PDB entry 3PGC | X-ray diffraction, 2.66 A resolution | chains A and B of the 3 polymer chains in the assembly

Chain A:
Molecule: HLA class II histocompatibility antigen, DR alpha chain
Organism: Homo sapiens
UniProt: P01903 (DRA_HUMAN); residues 1-192 here correspond to UniProt positions 26-217 (UniProt number = residue number + 25)
Amino-acid sequence (193 residues; each row starts with the number of its first residue; numbering starts at 0):
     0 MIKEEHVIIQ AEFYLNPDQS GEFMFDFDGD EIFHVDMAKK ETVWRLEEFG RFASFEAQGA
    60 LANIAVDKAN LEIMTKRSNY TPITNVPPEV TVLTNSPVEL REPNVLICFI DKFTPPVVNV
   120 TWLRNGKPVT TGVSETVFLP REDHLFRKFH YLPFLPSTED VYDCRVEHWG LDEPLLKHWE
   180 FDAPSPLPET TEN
Disordered / not traced: 0-3, 181-192
Sequence notes: expression tag (0)
UniProt features mapped onto this chain:
  - region: Glu-179 to Glu-191 (Connecting peptide)
  - site: Gln-9 (Self- and pathogen-derived peptide antigen), Gly-49 (Self-peptide antigen), Phe-51 (Self- and pathogen-derived peptide antigen), Ala-52 (Self-peptide antigen), Ser-53 (Self- and pathogen-derived peptide antigen), Glu-55 (Pathogen-derived peptide antigen), Asn-62 (Self- and pathogen-derived peptide antigen), Asn-69 (Pathogen-derived peptide antigen), Arg-76 (Self- and pathogen-derived peptide antigen)
  - glycosylation (N-linked (GlcNAc...) asparagine): Asn-78, Asn-118
Cystine bridges: Cys-107/Cys-163

Chain B:
Molecule: HLA class II histocompatibility antigen, DRB1-1 beta chain
Organism: Homo sapiens
UniProt: P04229 (2B11_HUMAN); residues 1-198 here correspond to UniProt positions 30-227 (UniProt number = residue number + 29)
Amino-acid sequence (199 residues; each row starts with the number of its first residue; numbering starts at 0):
     0 MGDTRPRFLW QLKFECHFFN GTERVRLLER CIYNQEESVR FDSDVGEYRA VTELGRPDAE
    60 YWNSQKDLLE QRRAAVDTYC RHNYGVGESF TVQRRVEPKV TVYPSKTQPL QHHNLLVCSV
   120 SGFYPGSIEV RWFRNGQEEK AGVVSTGLIQ NGDWTFQTLV MLETVPRSGE VYTCQVEHPS
   180 VTSPLTVEWR ARSESAQSK
Disordered / not traced: 0, 105-112, 193-198
Sequence notes: expression tag (0)
Cystine bridges: Cys-15/Cys-79, Cys-117/Cys-173

Chain A / chain B interface:
Pairs across the interface (109):
  Glu-4(A) with His-16(B), salt bridge; Phe-17(B); Phe-18(B)
  His-5(A) with Cys-15(B); His-16(B); Phe-17(B), hydrogen bond (backbone-backbone); Val-91(B)
  Val-6(A) with Cys-15(B); His-16(B)
  Ile-7(A) with Phe-13(B); Glu-14(B); Cys-15(B), hydrogen bond (backbone-backbone); Phe-17(B), hydrophobic
  Ile-8(A) with Phe-13(B); Glu-14(B)
  Gln-9(A) with Leu-11(B); Lys-12(B); Phe-13(B), hydrogen bond (backbone-backbone); Tyr-78(B), hydrogen bond
  Ala-10(A) with Leu-11(B)
  Glu-11(A) with Gln-10(B); Leu-11(B), hydrogen bond (backbone-backbone)
  Phe-12(A) with Trp-9(B); Gln-10(B)
  Tyr-13(A) with Phe-7(B); Leu-8(B); Trp-9(B), hydrogen bond (backbone-backbone)
  Leu-14(A) with Arg-6(B); Phe-7(B); Leu-8(B), hydrophobic
  Asn-15(A) with Arg-6(B); Phe-7(B), hydrogen bond (backbone-backbone)
  Pro-16(A) with Pro-5(B); Arg-6(B)
  Asp-17(A) with Arg-6(B), salt bridge
  Phe-24(A) with Asn-82(B)
  Phe-26(A) with Thr-90(B); Val-91(B), hydrophobic; Tyr-123(B); Trp-153(B), hydrophobic
  Asp-27(A) with Gln-149(B), hydrogen bond (backbone-side chain)
  Gly-28(A) with Gln-149(B)
  Asp-29(A) with Tyr-123(B); Gln-149(B), hydrogen bond; Gly-151(B); Trp-153(B), hydrogen bond (side chain-backbone)
  Glu-30(A) with Trp-153(B), hydrogen bond (backbone-side chain)
  Arg-44(A) with Gly-151(B), hydrogen bond (side chain-backbone); Asp-152(B); Trp-153(B)
  Leu-45(A) with Arg-93(B)
  Phe-48(A) with Phe-89(B), hydrophobic; Trp-153(B)
  Phe-51(A) with Phe-89(B), hydrophobic
  Asp-66(A) with Trp-9(B); Leu-11(B)
  Asn-69(A) with Trp-9(B)
  Leu-70(A) with Phe-7(B); Leu-8(B); Trp-9(B)
  Met-73(A) with Trp-9(B), hydrophobic; Tyr-32(B), hydrophobic; Leu-53(B), hydrophobic
  Thr-74(A) with Phe-7(B); Tyr-32(B)
  Arg-76(A) with Leu-53(B), hydrogen bond (side chain-backbone); Asp-57(B), salt bridge
  Ser-77(A) with Tyr-32(B), hydrogen bond
  Tyr-79(A) with Phe-7(B)
  Thr-80(A) with Phe-7(B); Tyr-32(B), hydrogen bond (backbone-side chain); Asn-33(B), hydrogen bond (backbone-side chain)
  Pro-81(A) with Arg-6(B); Phe-7(B), hydrophobic; Asn-33(B)
  Ile-82(A) with Arg-6(B), hydrogen bond (backbone-backbone); Leu-8(B), hydrophobic; Asn-33(B)
  Val-85(A) with Gln-34(B)
  Leu-92(A) with Gln-156(B)
  Thr-93(A) with Gln-156(B)
  Asn-94(A) with Ser-120(B); Asp-152(B)
  Pro-96(A) with Lys-98(B); Ser-118(B); Ser-120(B)
  Ile-106(A) with Asn-150(B)
  Thr-113(A) with Leu-8(B)
  Pro-115(A) with Leu-8(B)
  Arg-140(A) with Lys-12(B), hydrogen bond (backbone-side chain)
  Glu-141(A) with Arg-29(B), salt bridge
  Asp-142(A) with Gln-34(B)
  His-143(A) with Gln-10(B); Lys-12(B), hydrogen bond; Arg-29(B), hydrogen bond; Ile-31(B); Glu-36(B), salt bridge
  Leu-144(A) with Gln-34(B)
  Phe-145(A) with Leu-8(B), hydrophobic; Gln-10(B)
  Arg-146(A) with Gln-149(B), hydrogen bond
  Phe-148(A) with Gln-149(B); Asn-150(B); Gly-151(B)
  Tyr-150(A) with Asn-150(B), hydrogen bond (side chain-backbone); Gly-151(B), hydrogen bond (side chain-backbone); Asp-152(B)
  Trp-168(A) with Asp-2(B); Arg-6(B)
Interface residues without a listed pair, chain A (60 interface residues in all): Ile-31, Glu-47, Ala-52, Ser-95, Pro-114, Thr-135, Pro-139
Interface residues without a listed pair, chain B (47 interface residues in all): Arg-4, Pro-56, Tyr-83, Val-85, Ser-88, Thr-100, Ile-148, Phe-155

Overview:
60 residues of chain A and 47 residues of chain B are in contact; the contacts include 23 hydrogen bonds and 5
salt bridges. Polar contacts include Glu-4(A)/His-16(B), Asp-17(A)/Arg-6(B) and Arg-76(A)/Asp-57(B).
Chain A is HLA class II histocompatibility antigen, DR alpha chain and chain B is HLA class II
histocompatibility antigen, DRB1-1 beta chain, both from Homo sapiens; the structure, Crystal Structure of
HLA-DR1 with CLIP106-120, flipped peptide orientation, was determined by X-ray diffraction, deposited together
with 3PDO and 3PGD.
